PDB entry 6FSZ | electron microscopy, 4.60 A resolution (low resolution: residue-level contacts below are approximate; hydrogen-bond / salt-bridge calls are withheld) | chains CC and FF of the 15 polymer chains in the assembly

# Chain CC
Molecule: Exosome complex component RRP43
From: Saccharomyces cerevisiae (strain ATCC 204508 / S288c)
UniProt: P25359 (RRP43_YEAST); residues 2-394 here = UniProt positions 2-394
Amino-acid sequence (393 residues; numbered 2 to 394; the number before each row is that of its first residue):
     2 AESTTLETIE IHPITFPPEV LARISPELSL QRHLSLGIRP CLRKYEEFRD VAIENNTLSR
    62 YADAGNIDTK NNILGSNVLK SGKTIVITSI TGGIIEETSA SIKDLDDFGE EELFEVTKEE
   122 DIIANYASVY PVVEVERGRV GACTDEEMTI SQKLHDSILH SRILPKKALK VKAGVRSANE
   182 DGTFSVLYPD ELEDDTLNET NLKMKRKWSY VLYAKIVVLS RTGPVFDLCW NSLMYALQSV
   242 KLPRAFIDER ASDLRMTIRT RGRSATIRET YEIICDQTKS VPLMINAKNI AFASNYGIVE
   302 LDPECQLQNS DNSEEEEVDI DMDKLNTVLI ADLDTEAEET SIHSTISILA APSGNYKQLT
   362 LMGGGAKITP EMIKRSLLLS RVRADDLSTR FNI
Disordered / not traced: 2-7, 100-120, 194-205, 311-325
Differences from the reference sequence: conflict Ser102 (Ala in P25359), Met363 (Val in P25359)

# Chain FF
Molecule: Exosome complex component MTR3
From: Saccharomyces cerevisiae
UniProt: P48240 (MTR3_YEAST); numbering as in UniProt (aligned over 1-250)
Amino-acid sequence (250 residues; each row starts with the number of its first residue):
     1 MNVQDRRRLL GPAAAKPMAF SNTTTHVPEK KSTDLTPKGN ESEQELSLHT GFIENCNGSA
    61 LVEARSLGHQ TSLISAVYGP RSIRGSFTSQ GTISIQLKNG LLEKYNTNEL KEVSSFLMGI
   121 FNSVVNLSRY PKSGIDIFVY LTYDKDLTNN PQDDDSQSKM TSSQISSLIP HCITSITLAL
   181 ADAGIELVDM AGAGEANGTV VSFIKNGEEI VGFWKDDGDD EDLLECLDRC KEQYNRYRDL
   241 MISCLMNQET
Disordered / not traced: 1-3, 24-40, 150-162, 249-250
Differences from the reference sequence: conflict Ser75 (Thr in P48240), Thr161 (Met in P48240)

# Interface between chain CC and chain FF
Contacting residue pairs (52):
  Leu59(CC) with Leu101(FF); Tyr143(FF)
  Asp69(CC) with Lys145(FF); Leu147(FF)
  Thr70(CC) with Asn149(FF)
  Lys71(CC) with Leu102(FF)
  Asn72(CC) with Leu102(FF); Tyr143(FF)
  Asn73(CC) with Phe20(FF); Leu102(FF)
  Ile74(CC) with Leu102(FF)
  Leu75(CC) with Met18(FF)
  Lys84(CC) with Glu54(FF)
  Ser90(CC) with Leu101(FF)
  Gly93(CC) with Pro17(FF); Met18(FF)
  Gly94(CC) with Lys16(FF); Pro17(FF)
  Ile95(CC) with Ala15(FF); Lys16(FF); Met18(FF)
  Ile96(CC) with Ala14(FF); Ala15(FF)
  Tyr131(CC) with Leu9(FF); Gly11(FF); Pro12(FF)
  Glu137(CC) with Asn55(FF); Tyr78(FF); Lys98(FF); Tyr140(FF)
  Arg138(CC) with Asn55(FF)
  Gly139(CC) with Tyr78(FF); Phe138(FF)
  Val141(CC) with Gln96(FF); Phe138(FF)
  Cys144(CC) with Arg8(FF)
  Met149(CC) with Arg7(FF)
  Ser152(CC) with Leu9(FF)
  Tyr211(CC) with Met18(FF)
  Leu220(CC) with Ile74(FF)
  Ser221(CC) with Ile53(FF); Glu54(FF); Asn55(FF)
  Ile275(CC) with Ala19(FF)
  Cys276(CC) with Met18(FF); Ala19(FF); Phe20(FF)
  Asp277(CC) with Phe20(FF)
  Gln278(CC) with Phe20(FF); Ser21(FF); Thr23(FF)
  Thr279(CC) with Thr23(FF)
Also at the interface, not in a pair above, chain CC (40 interface residues in all): Thr58, Arg61, Ile86, Ile88, Pro132, Val133, Glu135, Gln153, Tyr214, Thr223
Also at the interface, not in a pair above, chain FF (31 interface residues in all): Leu10, Phe52

# In short
The interface between chain CC and chain FF involves 40 residues on one side and 31 on the other.
Chain CC is Exosome complex component RRP43 (Saccharomyces cerevisiae (strain ATCC 204508 / S288c)) and chain
FF is Exosome complex component MTR3 (Saccharomyces cerevisiae); the structure, Structure of the nuclear RNA
exosome, was determined by electron microscopy.
